Entry 2NV7 (X-ray diffraction, 2.10 A resolution); this record covers chains A and B of the 4 polymer chains in the assembly.

Chain A (and B):
Name: Estrogen receptor beta
Source organism: Homo sapiens
Notes: chain B of this document is another copy of the same molecule, construct and numbering; everything in this record applies to it too
UniProtKB: Q92731 (ESR2_HUMAN); numbering as in UniProt (aligned over 263-500)
Chain sequence (238 residues; each row starts with the number of its first residue):
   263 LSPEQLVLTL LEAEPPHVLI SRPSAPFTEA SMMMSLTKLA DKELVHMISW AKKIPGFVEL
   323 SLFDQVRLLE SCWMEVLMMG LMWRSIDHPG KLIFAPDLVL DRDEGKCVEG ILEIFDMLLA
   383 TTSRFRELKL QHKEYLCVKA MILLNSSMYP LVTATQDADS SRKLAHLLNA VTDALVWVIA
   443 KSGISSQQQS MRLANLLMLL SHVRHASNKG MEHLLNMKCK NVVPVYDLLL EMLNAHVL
Not modelled in the structure: 411-420 (chain B: 411-420, 498-500)
Small-molecule neighbours: 4-(4-hydroxyphenyl)-1-naphthaldehyde oxime (555): Met295, Leu298, Leu301, Ala302, Glu305, Met336, Leu339, Met340, Leu343, Arg346, Phe356, Ile373, Ile376, Phe377, Leu380, Gly472, His475, Leu476, Met479

How chain A and chain B interact:
Pairs across the interface (42):
  Met403(A) - Met460(B)  hydrophobic
  Asn407(A) - Met460(B)
  Asn407(A) - His464(B)  hydrogen bond
  Ser409(A) - His464(B)  hydrogen bond (backbone-side chain)
  Met410(A) - Met379(B)  hydrophobic
  Met410(A) - His464(B)  hydrogen bond
  Met410(A) - His467(B)
  Asn431(A) - Met453(B)
  Thr434(A) - Met453(B)
  Thr434(A) - Ala456(B)
  Thr434(A) - Met460(B)
  Asp435(A) - Gln449(B)  hydrogen bond
  Asp435(A) - Met453(B)
  Val438(A) - Gln449(B)
  Val438(A) - Ser452(B)
  Gln449(A) - Asp435(B)
  Gln449(A) - Val438(B)
  Ser452(A) - Val438(B)
  Ser452(A) - Leu455(B)
  Met453(A) - Asn431(B)
  Met453(A) - Thr434(B)
  Met453(A) - Asp435(B)
  Leu455(A) - Ser452(B)
  Ala456(A) - Thr434(B)
  Ala456(A) - Leu459(B)  hydrophobic
  Asn457(A) - Asn431(B)
  Leu459(A) - Ala456(B)  hydrophobic
  Met460(A) - Met403(B)  hydrophobic
  Met460(A) - Asn407(B)
  Met460(A) - Leu430(B)  hydrophobic
  Met460(A) - Thr434(B)
  Ser463(A) - Asn407(B)
  Ser463(A) - Met410(B)
  Ser463(A) - Arg466(B)
  His464(A) - Asn407(B)  hydrogen bond
  His464(A) - Ser409(B)
  His464(A) - Met410(B)  hydrogen bond
  Arg466(A) - Ser463(B)
  Arg466(A) - His467(B)
  His467(A) - Met410(B)  hydrogen bond
  His467(A) - Arg466(B)
  Asn470(A) - Asn470(B)
Other interface residues (no listed pair), chain A (23 interface residues in all): Leu430, Ser448
Other interface residues (no listed pair), chain B (25 interface residues in all): Ser408, Ser448, Leu462

In short:
The interface between chain A and chain B involves 23 residues on one side and 25 on the other, with 7
hydrogen bonds. Among the polar pairs are Asn407(A)-His464(B), Ser409(A)-His464(B) and Met410(A)-His464(B).
Ligands of chain A: 4-(4-hydroxyphenyl)-1-naphthaldehyde oxime.
Chain A and chain B are both Estrogen receptor beta (Homo sapiens); the structure, Crystal Structure of
Estrogen Receptor Beta Complexed with WAY-555, was determined by X-ray diffraction.
